PDB entry 8Z1Z | electron microscopy, 3.26 A resolution | chains B and D of the 5 polymer chains in the assembly

[Chain B]
Molecule: Dipeptide transport system permease protein DppC
Organism: Escherichia coli K-12
UniProtKB: P0AEG1 (DPPC_ECOLI); residues 1-300 here = UniProt positions 1-300
Chain sequence (300 residues; numbered 1 to 300; the number before each row is that of its first residue):
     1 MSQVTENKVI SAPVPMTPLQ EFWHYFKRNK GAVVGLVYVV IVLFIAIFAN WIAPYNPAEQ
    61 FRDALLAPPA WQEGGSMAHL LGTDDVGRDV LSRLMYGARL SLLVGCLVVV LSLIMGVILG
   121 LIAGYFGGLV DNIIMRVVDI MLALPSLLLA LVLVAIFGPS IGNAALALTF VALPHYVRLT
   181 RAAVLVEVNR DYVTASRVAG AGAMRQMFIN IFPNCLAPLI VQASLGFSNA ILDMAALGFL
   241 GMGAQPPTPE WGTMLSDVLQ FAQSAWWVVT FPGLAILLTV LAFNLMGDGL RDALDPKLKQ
Unresolved in the structure: 1-10, 300

[Chain D]
Molecule: Dipeptide transport ATP-binding protein DppF
Organism: Escherichia coli (strain K12)
Notes: EC 7.4.2.9
UniProtKB: P37313 (DPPF_ECOLI); numbering as in UniProt (aligned over 1-334)
Chain sequence (334 residues; row label = number of the first residue in the row):
     1 MSTQEATLQQ PLLQAIDLKK HYPVKKGMFA PERLVKALDG VSFNLERGKT LAVVGESGCG
    61 KSTLGRLLTM IEMPTGGELY YQGQDLLKHD PQAQKLRRQK IQIVFQNPYG SLNPRKKVGQ
   121 ILEEPLLINT SLSKEQRREK ALSMMAKVGL KTEHYDRYPH MFSGGQRQRI AIARGLMLDP
   181 DVVIADQPVS ALDVSVRAQV LNLMMDLQQE LGLSYVFISH DLSVVEHIAD EVMVMYLGRC
   241 VEKGTKDQIF NNPRHPYTQA LLSATPRLNP DDRRERIKLS GELPSPLNPP PGCAFNARCR
   301 RRFGPCTQLQ PQLKDYGGQL VACFAVDQDE NPQR
Unresolved in the structure: 1-8, 331-334
Sequence notes: conflict Gln-187 (Glu in P37313)
Curated features (UniProtKB/Swiss-Prot):
  - binding site (ATP): Gly-55 to Ser-62
Bound ions: 4Fe-4S cluster Fe: Cys-293, Cys-299, Cys-323
Residues lining bound ligands:
  - ATP-gamma-S (AGS; phosphothiophosphoric acid-adenylate ester), molecule 1: Tyr-22, Val-24, Val-35, Ala-37, Ser-57, Gly-58, Cys-59, Gly-60, Lys-61, Ser-62, Thr-63, Arg-66, Gln-106, Gln-187, His-220, Pro-286
  - ATP-gamma-S (AGS), molecule 2: His-154, Arg-157, His-160, Met-161, Ser-163, Gly-164, Gly-165, Gln-166, Ala-191
  - 4Fe-4S cluster (SF4): His-255, Pro-256, Cys-293, Phe-295, Asn-296, Cys-299, Arg-301, Arg-302, Cys-306, Pro-311, Cys-323, Phe-324, Ala-325

[How chain B and chain D interact]
Residue-residue contacts - 34 pairs, chain B then chain D:
  Asp-191(B) / Gly-110(D)
  Tyr-192(B) / Gly-110(D)  hydrogen bond (backbone-backbone)
  Tyr-192(B) / Ser-111(D)
  Tyr-192(B) / Asn-113(D)
  Thr-194(B) / Ile-71(D)
  Ala-195(B) / Phe-105(D)  hydrophobic
  Ala-195(B) / Ser-111(D)
  Ala-195(B) / Arg-174(D)
  Ser-196(B) / Glu-124(D)  hydrogen bond
  Arg-197(B) / Met-70(D)
  Arg-197(B) / Ile-71(D)  hydrogen bond (side chain-backbone)
  Arg-197(B) / Arg-98(D)
  Val-198(B) / Ile-71(D)  hydrophobic
  Val-198(B) / Arg-98(D)  hydrogen bond (backbone-side chain)
  Val-198(B) / Gln-102(D)  hydrogen bond (backbone-side chain)
  Val-198(B) / Ile-103(D)  hydrophobic
  Ala-199(B) / Asn-129(D)  hydrogen bond (backbone-side chain)
  Gly-200(B) / Arg-98(D)
  Gly-200(B) / Ile-128(D)
  Ala-201(B) / Ile-128(D)  hydrophobic
  Arg-205(B) / Leu-127(D)
  Ile-209(B) / Lys-116(D)
  Asn-210(B) / Asn-113(D)
  Asn-210(B) / Glu-124(D)  hydrogen bond
  Pro-213(B) / Arg-115(D)
  Asn-214(B) / Asn-113(D)  hydrogen bond
  Asn-214(B) / Arg-115(D)  hydrogen bond
  Leu-294(B) / Arg-115(D)
  Pro-296(B) / Pro-114(D)
  Pro-296(B) / Arg-115(D)
  Pro-296(B) / Tyr-158(D)  hydrophobic
  Pro-296(B) / His-160(D)  hydrogen bond (backbone-side chain)
  Lys-297(B) / His-160(D)
  Lys-299(B) / Tyr-158(D)
Other interface residues (no listed pair), chain B (20 interface residues in all): Glu-21
Other interface residues (no listed pair), chain D (22 interface residues in all): Ile-101, Leu-112, Pro-125

[Summary]
Chain B and chain D form an interface of 20 and 22 residues respectively, with 10 hydrogen bonds. Polar pairs
include Ser-196(B)/Glu-124(D), Arg-197(B)/Ile-71(D) and Val-198(B)/Arg-98(D). Chain D binds ATP-gamma-S and
4Fe-4S cluster. UniProt lists 8 ATP-binding residues on chain D.
Here chain B is Dipeptide transport system permease protein DppC (Escherichia coli K-12) and chain D is
Dipeptide transport ATP-binding protein DppF (Escherichia coli (strain K12)). Entry 8Z1Z (Cryo-EM structure of
Escherichia coli DppAR383D+D436RBCDF in pre-catalytic state) was determined by electron microscopy.
